PDB entry 7VJU | X-ray diffraction, 2.27 A resolution | chains D and F of the 6 polymer chains in the assembly

# Chain D (and F)
Name: Aromatic-ring-hydroxylating dioxygenase beta subunit
From: Comamonas testosteroni (strain DSM 14576 / KF-1)
Notes: chain F of this document is another copy of the same molecule, construct and numbering; everything in this record applies to it too
UniProt: B7WRJ8 (B7WRJ8_COMTK); residue numbers follow UniProt; this construct covers 1-154
Sequence (154 residues; each row starts with the number of its first residue):
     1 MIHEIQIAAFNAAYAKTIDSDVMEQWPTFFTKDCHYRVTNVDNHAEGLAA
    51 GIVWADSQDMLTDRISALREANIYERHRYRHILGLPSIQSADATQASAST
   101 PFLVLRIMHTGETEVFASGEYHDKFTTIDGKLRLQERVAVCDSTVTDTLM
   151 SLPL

# How chain D and chain F interact
Contacting residue pairs (22; chain D residue first):
  I5(D) with I5(F), hydrophobic
  V41(D) with R78(F)
  I82(D) with I82(F), hydrophobic
  L85(D) with A8(F); A9(F)
  S87(D) with K16(F)
  Q89(D) with K16(F), hydrogen bond
  S99(D) with K16(F)
  P101(D) with R80(F)
  L103(D) with L103(F), hydrophobic
  V115(D) with T113(F)
  S118(D) with L105(F); I107(F)
  G119(D) with R80(F), hydrogen bond (backbone-side chain)
  E120(D) with S20(F); R80(F), salt bridge
  D142(D) with R80(F), salt bridge; I107(F)
  S143(D) with I107(F); G111(F), hydrogen bond (side chain-backbone)
  V145(D) with T110(F); G111(F)
Interface residues without a listed pair, chain D (18 interface residues in all): F102, T144
Interface residues without a listed pair, chain F (16 interface residues in all): A12, H81

# Overview
The interface between chain D and chain F involves 18 residues on one side and 16 on the other, with 3
hydrogen bonds and 2 salt bridges. Among the polar pairs are E120(D)-R80(F), D142(D)-R80(F) and Q89(D)-K16(F).
Both chains are Aromatic-ring-hydroxylating dioxygenase beta subunit (Comamonas testosteroni (strain DSM 14576
/ KF-1)). Entry 7VJU (Crystal Structure of terephthalate dioxygenase from Comamonas testosteroni KF1) was
determined by X-ray diffraction.
